3A43 - chain A; structure by X-ray diffraction, 2.30 A resolution.

# Chain A
Protein: Hydrogenase nickel incorporation protein hypA
Organism: Pyrococcus kodakaraensis
UniProtKB: Q5JIH3 (HYPA_PYRKO); numbering as in UniProt (aligned over 1-139)
Sequence (139 residues; row label = number of the first residue in the row):
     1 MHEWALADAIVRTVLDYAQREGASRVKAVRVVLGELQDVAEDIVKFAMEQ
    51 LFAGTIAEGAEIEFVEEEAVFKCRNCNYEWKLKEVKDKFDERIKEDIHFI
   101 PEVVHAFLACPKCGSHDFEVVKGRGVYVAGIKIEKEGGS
Modified positions: Met1 (n-formylmethionine; FME)
Metal / ion sites: Zn2+: Cys73, Cys76, Cys110, Cys113
UniProt features mapped onto this chain:
  - binding site (Ni(2+)): Met1, His2, His98
  - binding site (Zn(2+)): Cys73, Cys76, Cys110, Cys113

# In short
The Zn2+ site is built by Cys73, Cys76, Cys110 and Cys113. UniProt lists 3 Ni2+-binding residues and 4
Zn2+-binding residues.
Chain A is Hydrogenase nickel incorporation protein hypA (Pyrococcus kodakaraensis); the structure, Crystal
structure of HypA, was determined by X-ray diffraction, deposited together with 3A44.
